Entry 3D6M (X-ray diffraction, 1.80 A resolution); this record covers chains A and B of the 3 polymer chains in the assembly.

Chain A:
Protein: Caspase-1
Source organism: Homo sapiens
Notes: EC 3.4.22.36; fragment: CASP1 p20
UniProtKB: P29466 (CASP1_HUMAN); numbering as in UniProt (aligned over 120-297)
Sequence (179 residues; numbered 119 to 297; the number before each row is that of its first residue):
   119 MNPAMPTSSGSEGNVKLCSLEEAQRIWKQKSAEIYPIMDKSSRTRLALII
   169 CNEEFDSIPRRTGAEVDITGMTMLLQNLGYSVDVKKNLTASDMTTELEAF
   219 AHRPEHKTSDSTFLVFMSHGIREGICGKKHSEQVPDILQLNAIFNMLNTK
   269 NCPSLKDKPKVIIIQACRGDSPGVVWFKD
Disordered / not traced: 119-124
Construct notes: expression tag (119)
Swiss-Prot annotation at these positions:
  - active site: H237, C285
  - cross-link: K134 (Glycyl lysine isopeptide (Lys-Gly) (interchain with G-Cter in ubiquitin))
  - mutagenesis: C285 (C285A/S: Loss of protease activity. Loss of SPHK2 cleavage and release in apoptotic cells), W294 (W294A: Mediates autoprocessing but is unable to interact with Gasdermin-D (GSDMD) and mediate its cleavage), D297 (D297N: In IDL(uncl); abolished cleavage in the interdomain region; when associated with 315-N-N-316)

Chain B:
Protein: Caspase-1
Source organism: Homo sapiens
Notes: EC 3.4.22.36; fragment: CASP1 p10
UniProtKB: P29466 (CASP1_HUMAN); residues 317-404 here = UniProt positions 317-404
Sequence (89 residues; row label = number of the first residue in the row):
   316 MAIRKAHIEKDFIAFCSSTPDNVSWRHPTMGSVFIGRLIEHMQEYACSCD
   366 VEEIFRKVRFSFEQPDGRAQMPTTERVTLTRCFYLFPGH
Disordered / not traced: 316
Construct notes: expression tag (316); engineered mutation R319 (Lys in P29466)
Swiss-Prot annotation at these positions:
  - mutagenesis: I318 to K320 (Abolished ability to cleave IL18), I318 (I318N: Mediates autoprocessing but is unable to interact with Gasdermin-D (GSDMD) and mediate its cleavage), K320 (K320A: Abolishes cleavage of Gasdermin-D (GSDMD))

How chain A and chain B interact:
Contacting residue pairs - 129 pairs, chain A then chain B:
  E130(A) with G403(B)
  N132(A) with Q358(B)
  V133(A) with Q358(B); P402(B), hydrophobic
  K134(A) with Q358(B), hydrogen bond (backbone-backbone); E359(B), salt bridge; C362(B); P402(B)
  L135(A) with C362(B); P402(B)
  C136(A) with C362(B), hydrogen bond (side chain-backbone); P402(B), hydrogen bond (backbone-backbone); H404(B), hydrogen bond (backbone-side chain)
  L138(A) with H404(B)
  E140(A) with C362(B)
  I144(A) with C362(B); Y399(B), hydrophobic; F401(B), hydrophobic
  W145(A) with F401(B)
  K148(A) with C397(B); Y399(B)
  A150(A) with R396(B), hydrogen bond (backbone-side chain)
  E151(A) with R396(B); C397(B), hydrogen bond (backbone-backbone)
  I152(A) with R396(B), hydrogen bond (backbone-side chain); C397(B); Y399(B), hydrophobic
  Y153(A) with D326(B), hydrogen bond; L394(B); T395(B), hydrogen bond (side chain-backbone); R396(B); C397(B), hydrogen bond (backbone-backbone); F398(B), hydrophobic
  I155(A) with F401(B), hydrophobic; H404(B)
  K158(A) with G403(B); H404(B)
  R161(A) with H404(B), hydrogen bond (side chain-backbone)
  R179(A) with R341(B); S347(B)
  T180(A) with R341(B), hydrogen bond (backbone-side chain); H342(B); P343(B)
  G181(A) with P343(B), hydrogen bond (backbone-backbone); G346(B)
  V184(A) with T344(B); M345(B)
  D185(A) with G346(B); S347(B), hydrogen bond; I350(B)
  G188(A) with I354(B)
  M189(A) with I350(B), hydrophobic; I354(B), hydrophobic
  L192(A) with I354(B), hydrophobic; M357(B), hydrophobic
  L196(A) with M357(B), hydrophobic; L400(B), hydrophobic
  Y198(A) with F398(B); L400(B)
  S229(A) with F398(B)
  M235(A) with I350(B), hydrophobic
  H237(A) with R341(B)
  R240(A) with P335(B); D336(B), salt bridge
  N259(A) with R391(B), hydrogen bond
  F262(A) with E324(B); F327(B), hydrophobic; A329(B), hydrophobic; R391(B)
  L265(A) with F327(B)
  N266(A) with I323(B); F327(B)
  T267(A) with H322(B), hydrogen bond (side chain-backbone); I323(B), hydrogen bond (backbone-backbone)
  K274(A) with A321(B)
  D275(A) with K325(B), salt bridge; D326(B)
  K276(A) with D326(B)
  P277(A) with D326(B); F398(B), hydrophobic
  K278(A) with K325(B), hydrogen bond (side chain-backbone); D326(B), hydrogen bond (backbone-backbone); F327(B); I328(B), hydrogen bond (backbone-backbone)
  V279(A) with I328(B); F370(B), hydrophobic; F398(B), hydrophobic
  I280(A) with F327(B), hydrophobic; I328(B), hydrogen bond (backbone-backbone); A329(B); F330(B), hydrogen bond (backbone-backbone)
  I281(A) with F330(B); F349(B), hydrophobic; L353(B), hydrophobic; F370(B), hydrophobic
  I282(A) with F330(B), hydrogen bond (backbone-backbone); C331(B); S332(B), hydrogen bond (backbone-backbone); F349(B)
  Q283(A) with S332(B); S339(B); S347(B); F349(B); I350(B)
  A284(A) with S332(B), hydrogen bond (backbone-side chain); S333(B); S339(B), hydrogen bond (backbone-side chain)
  C285(A) with N337(B); V338(B), hydrophobic; S339(B), hydrogen bond (side chain-backbone)
  R286(A) with C331(B); S333(B), hydrogen bond (side chain-backbone); T334(B); P335(B); D336(B), hydrogen bond (backbone-backbone); N337(B), hydrogen bond (backbone-backbone); T388(B), hydrogen bond; E390(B), salt bridge
  G287(A) with D336(B); N337(B); V338(B)
  D288(A) with D336(B), hydrogen bond (backbone-backbone); V338(B)
  S289(A) with D336(B), hydrogen bond (backbone-backbone); N337(B), hydrogen bond; V338(B), hydrogen bond (backbone-backbone)
  P290(A) with A384(B)
  G291(A) with N337(B)
  V292(A) with A384(B), hydrophobic
Also at the interface, not in a pair above, chain A (63 interface residues in all): S137, A141, R178, F231, L258, N263, K268
Also at the interface, not in a pair above, chain B (55 interface residues in all): W340, A361, S363, P380, T393

In short:
Chain A and chain B form an interface of 63 and 55 residues respectively; the contacts include 35 hydrogen
bonds and 4 salt bridges. Among the polar pairs are K134(A)-E359(B), R240(A)-D336(B) and D275(A)-K325(B).
Here chain A is Caspase-1 and chain B is Caspase-1, both from Homo sapiens. Entry 3D6M (Crystal structure of
human caspase-1 with a naturally-occurring Lys319->Arg substitution in complex with
3-[2-(2-benzyloxycarbonylamino-3-methyl-butyrylamino)-propionylamino]-4-oxo-pentanoic acid (z-VAD-FMK)) was
determined by X-ray diffraction.
